8BX8 - chains N and O of the 18 polymer chains in the assembly; structure by electron microscopy, 30.30 A resolution (very low resolution: no residue pairs are listed; an interface is given only as per-side residue counts).

== Chain N ==
Protein: Dynein light chain tctex-type 1 protein
Organism: Tetrahymena thermophila
UniProt: A4VEB3 (A4VEB3_TETTS); residues 1-117 here = UniProt positions 1-117
Chain sequence (117 residues; row label = number of the first residue in the row):
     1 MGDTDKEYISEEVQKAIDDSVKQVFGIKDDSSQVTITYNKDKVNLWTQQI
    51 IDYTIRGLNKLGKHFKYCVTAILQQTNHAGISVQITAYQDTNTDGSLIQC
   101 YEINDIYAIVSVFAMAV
Disordered / not traced: 1-3

== Chain O ==
Protein: Dynein light chain 2A
Organism: Tetrahymena thermophila
UniProt: Q1HGH8 (Q1HGH8_TETTH); numbering as in UniProt (aligned over 1-132)
Chain sequence (132 residues; each row starts with the number of its first residue):
     1 MKGTYLYLNIYKRKREASLITLNYIKNRFYPSKIQKIIKELFEDRLKGVE
    51 YDPNNANQLSERLVLELREKIKRGKVPRYKIGVQVVFGEIKGQGLRIASK
   101 CLWDVQNDNYASYTYTSEKVYCTGIVFGCYFE
Disordered / not traced: 1-12

== How chain N and chain O interact ==
At this resolution (30 A) residue pairs are not listed: 34 residues of chain N and 35 of chain O lie at the interface.
Disulfides between the chains: Cys68(N)-Cys101(O)

== Overview ==
The interface between chain N and chain O involves 34 residues on one side and 35 on the other.
Chain N is Dynein light chain tctex-type 1 protein and chain O is Dynein light chain 2A, both from Tetrahymena
thermophila; the structure, In situ outer dynein arm from Chlamydomonas reinhardtii in the post-power stroke
state, was determined by electron microscopy, deposited together with 8BWY.
